PDB entry 2BEW | X-ray diffraction, 1.79 A resolution | chains A and B of the 3 polymer chains in the assembly

Chain A:
Name: 2-oxoisovalerate dehydrogenase alpha subunit
From: Homo sapiens
Notes: EC 1.2.4.4
UniProt: P12694 (ODBA_HUMAN); residues 1-400 here correspond to UniProt positions 46-445 (UniProt number = residue number + 45)
Sequence (400 residues; each row starts with the number of its first residue):
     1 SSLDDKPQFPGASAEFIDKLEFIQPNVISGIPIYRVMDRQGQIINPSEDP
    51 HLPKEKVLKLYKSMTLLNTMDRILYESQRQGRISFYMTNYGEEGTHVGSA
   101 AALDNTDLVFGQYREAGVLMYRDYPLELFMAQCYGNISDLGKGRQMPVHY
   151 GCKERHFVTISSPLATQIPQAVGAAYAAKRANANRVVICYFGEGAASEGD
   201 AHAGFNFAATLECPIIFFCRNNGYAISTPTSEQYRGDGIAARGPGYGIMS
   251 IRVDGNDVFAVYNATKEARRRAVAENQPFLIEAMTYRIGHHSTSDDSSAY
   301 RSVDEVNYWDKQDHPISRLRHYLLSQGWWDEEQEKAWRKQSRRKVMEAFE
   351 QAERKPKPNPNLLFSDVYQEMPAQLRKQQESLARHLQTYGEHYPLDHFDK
Not modelled in the structure: 1-5, 302-306
Swiss-Prot annotation at these positions:
  - binding site (thiamine diphosphate): Y113, R114, S162, G194, A195, R220, H291
  - binding site (K(+)): S161, P163, T166, Q167
  - binding site (Mg(2+)): E193, N222, Y224
  - modified residue: S292 (Phosphoserine), T293 (Phosphothreonine), S294 (Phosphoserine), S302 (Phosphoserine), K311 (N6-acetyllysine), K335 (N6-succinyllysine)
Metal / ion sites: K+: S161, P163, T166, Q167; Mn2+: E193, N222, Y224 (together with C2-1-hydroxyphenyl-thiamin diphosphate)
Small-molecule neighbours: C2-1-hydroxyphenyl-thiamin diphosphate (THW): F85, M87, Q112, Y113, R114, M146, H149, S162, P163, L164, G192, E193, G194, A195, E198, R220, N222, Y224, A225, I226, H291

Chain B:
Name: 2-oxoisovalerate dehydrogenase beta subunit
From: Homo sapiens
Notes: EC 1.2.4.4
UniProt: P21953 (ODBB_HUMAN); residues 1-342 here correspond to UniProt positions 51-392 (UniProt number = residue number + 50)
Sequence (342 residues; numbered 1 to 342; the number before each row is that of its first residue):
     1 VAHFTFQPDPEPREYGQTQKMNLFQSVTSALDNSLAKDPTAVIFGEDVAF
    51 GGVFRCTVGLRDKYGKDRVFNTPLCEQGIVGFGIGIAVTGATAIAEIQFA
   101 DYIFPAFDQIVNEAAKYRYRSGDLFNCGSLTIRSPWGCVGHGALYHSQSP
   151 EAFFAHCPGIKVVIPRSPFQAKGLLLSCIEDKNPCIFFEPKILYRAAAEE
   201 VPIEPYNIPLSQAEVIQEGSDVTLVAWGTQVHVIREVASMAKEKLGVSCE
   251 VIDLRTIIPWDVDTICKSVIKTGRLLISHEAPLTGGFASEISSTVQEECF
   301 LNLEAPISRVCGYDTPFPHIFEPFYIPDKWKCYDALRKMINY
Not modelled in the structure: 1, 9-13
Swiss-Prot annotation at these positions:
  - binding site (thiamine diphosphate): Y102
  - binding site (K(+)): G128, L130, T131, C178, D181, N183
  - modified residue (N6-acetyllysine): K182, K191
Metal / ion sites: K+: G128, L130, T131, C178, D181, N183
Small-molecule neighbours: C2-1-hydroxyphenyl-thiamin diphosphate (THW): E46, D47, L74, E76, Q98, F99, Y102, H146

Interface between chain A and chain B:
Pairs across the interface (85; chain A residue first):
  F110(A) - Y117(B)
  L140(A) - S121(B)
  L140(A) - G122(B)
  K142(A) - G122(B)
  R144(A) - Y119(B)  hydrogen bond (side chain-backbone)
  R144(A) - G122(B)
  Q145(A) - R120(B)  hydrogen bond (side chain-backbone)
  G151(A) - L124(B)
  C152(A) - F125(B)
  K153(A) - L124(B)
  K153(A) - F125(B)
  F157(A) - F125(B)
  V158(A) - Y117(B)
  V158(A) - F125(B)  hydrophobic
  T159(A) - R120(B)
  T159(A) - S121(B)
  T159(A) - F125(B)
  S161(A) - E113(B)  hydrogen bond
  S161(A) - R120(B)
  P163(A) - E113(B)
  T166(A) - D108(B)
  T166(A) - Q109(B)  hydrogen bond (backbone-side chain)
  T166(A) - E113(B)  hydrogen bond
  P169(A) - G81(B)
  P169(A) - F82(B)
  P169(A) - Q109(B)
  Q170(A) - G81(B)
  Q170(A) - I84(B)
  Q170(A) - G85(B)
  Q170(A) - Q109(B)  hydrogen bond
  Q170(A) - E113(B)  hydrogen bond
  Q170(A) - Y117(B)  hydrogen bond
  V172(A) - F82(B)  hydrophobic
  G173(A) - F82(B)
  G173(A) - G85(B)
  G173(A) - I86(B)
  A174(A) - G85(B)
  A174(A) - I86(B)
  A174(A) - T89(B)
  Y176(A) - D67(B)  hydrogen bond (side chain-backbone)
  Y176(A) - F70(B)
  Y176(A) - F82(B)  hydrophobic
  A177(A) - T89(B)
  R180(A) - P39(B)  hydrogen bond (side chain-backbone)
  R180(A) - T40(B)
  R180(A) - V42(B)
  R180(A) - D67(B)  salt bridge
  R180(A) - R68(B)
  G199(A) - Q77(B)
  D200(A) - Q77(B)  hydrogen bond
  D200(A) - Q109(B)  hydrogen bond
  A203(A) - C75(B)  hydrophobic
  A203(A) - G78(B)
  N206(A) - P73(B)
  F207(A) - T72(B)
  F207(A) - P73(B)
  F207(A) - C75(B)
  F207(A) - G78(B)
  F207(A) - I79(B)
  T210(A) - P73(B)
  L211(A) - F70(B)  hydrophobic
  L211(A) - N71(B)
  L211(A) - F82(B)  hydrophobic
  L363(A) - Y119(B)  hydrogen bond (backbone-side chain)
  S365(A) - Y119(B)
  D366(A) - R118(B)
  D366(A) - Y119(B)  hydrogen bond (backbone-backbone)
  D366(A) - G122(B)
  D366(A) - D123(B)
  V367(A) - A115(B)
  V367(A) - Y119(B)  hydrophobic
  V367(A) - P158(B)  hydrophobic
  V367(A) - G159(B)
  Y368(A) - G159(B)  hydrogen bond (side chain-backbone)
  Y368(A) - I160(B)  hydrogen bond (side chain-backbone)
  Y368(A) - K161(B)
  Y368(A) - N183(B)
  Y368(A) - I258(B)
  Q369(A) - R118(B)
  Q369(A) - K182(B)
  Q369(A) - N183(B)  hydrogen bond (backbone-side chain)
  E370(A) - K161(B)  salt bridge
  E370(A) - N183(B)  hydrogen bond
  Q374(A) - V262(B)
  K377(A) - E298(B)  salt bridge
Also at the interface, not in a pair above, chain A (41 interface residues in all): G141, L362, P372
Also at the interface, not in a pair above, chain B (45 interface residues in all): V88, N112, C157, P259

Summary:
The interface between chain A and chain B involves 41 residues on one side and 45 on the other, with 18
hydrogen bonds and 3 salt bridges. Polar contacts include R180(A)-D67(B), E370(A)-K161(B) and K377(A)-E298(B).
C2-1-hydroxyphenyl-thiamin diphosphate is bound between chain A and chain B.
Chain A is 2-oxoisovalerate dehydrogenase alpha subunit and chain B is 2-oxoisovalerate dehydrogenase beta
subunit, both from Homo sapiens; the structure, Reactivity modulation of human branched-chain alpha-ketoacid
dehydrogenase by an internal molecular switch, was determined by X-ray diffraction, deposited together with
1WCI, 2BEU, 2BEV, 2BFB, 2BFC, 2BFD, 2BFE and 2BFF.
